Entry 4D40 (X-ray diffraction, 1.67 A resolution); this record covers chain A.

Chain A:
Protein: Pild processed protein
Organism: Shewanella oneidensis
UniProt: Q8EII5 (Q8EII5_SHEON); residues 2-89 here correspond to UniProt positions 36-123 (UniProt number = residue number + 34)
Amino-acid sequence (89 residues; row label = number of the first residue in the row):
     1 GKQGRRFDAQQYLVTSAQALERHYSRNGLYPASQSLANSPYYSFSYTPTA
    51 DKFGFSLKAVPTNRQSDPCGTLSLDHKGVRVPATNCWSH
Disulfides: Cys69-Cys86
Construct notes: expression tag (1)
Reported in the primary citation:
  - conformationally variable residues: Leu36

Overview:
From the paper: conformational variability at Leu36.
Chain A is Pild processed protein (Shewanella oneidensis); the structure, High-Resolution Structure of a Type
IV Pilin from Shewanella oneidensis, was determined by X-ray diffraction, deposited together with 4US7.
